PDB entry 7XUE | electron microscopy, 3.17 A resolution | chains R and I of the 8 polymer chains in the assembly

# Chain R
Molecule: nun gene and immunity region (95-nt RNA)
Sequence (95 nucleotides; row label = number of the first residue in the row):
     1 AUAGACGAAC GGCGCGUCUU UAAACCAUGC GUCGGGAGCG CGGCGGGUUC AGGAUGAACG
    61 GCAAUGCUGC UCAUUAGCGA GAAGGCUUUU UUGCU
Disordered / not traced: 1, 75-83
Bound ions: Mg2+: C94, U95 (shared with 3 residues of chain J)
What the authors report for this chain:
  - contacts within the chain: A9/G35, G12/U32, G42/U65, G43/A64, C44/A63

# Chain I
Name: DNA-directed RNA polymerase subunit beta
Source organism: Escherichia coli (strain K12)
Notes: EC 2.7.7.6
UniProt: P0A8V2 (RPOB_ECOLI); residue numbers follow UniProt; this construct covers 1-1342
Chain sequence (1342 residues; numbered 1 to 1342; the number before each row is that of its first residue):
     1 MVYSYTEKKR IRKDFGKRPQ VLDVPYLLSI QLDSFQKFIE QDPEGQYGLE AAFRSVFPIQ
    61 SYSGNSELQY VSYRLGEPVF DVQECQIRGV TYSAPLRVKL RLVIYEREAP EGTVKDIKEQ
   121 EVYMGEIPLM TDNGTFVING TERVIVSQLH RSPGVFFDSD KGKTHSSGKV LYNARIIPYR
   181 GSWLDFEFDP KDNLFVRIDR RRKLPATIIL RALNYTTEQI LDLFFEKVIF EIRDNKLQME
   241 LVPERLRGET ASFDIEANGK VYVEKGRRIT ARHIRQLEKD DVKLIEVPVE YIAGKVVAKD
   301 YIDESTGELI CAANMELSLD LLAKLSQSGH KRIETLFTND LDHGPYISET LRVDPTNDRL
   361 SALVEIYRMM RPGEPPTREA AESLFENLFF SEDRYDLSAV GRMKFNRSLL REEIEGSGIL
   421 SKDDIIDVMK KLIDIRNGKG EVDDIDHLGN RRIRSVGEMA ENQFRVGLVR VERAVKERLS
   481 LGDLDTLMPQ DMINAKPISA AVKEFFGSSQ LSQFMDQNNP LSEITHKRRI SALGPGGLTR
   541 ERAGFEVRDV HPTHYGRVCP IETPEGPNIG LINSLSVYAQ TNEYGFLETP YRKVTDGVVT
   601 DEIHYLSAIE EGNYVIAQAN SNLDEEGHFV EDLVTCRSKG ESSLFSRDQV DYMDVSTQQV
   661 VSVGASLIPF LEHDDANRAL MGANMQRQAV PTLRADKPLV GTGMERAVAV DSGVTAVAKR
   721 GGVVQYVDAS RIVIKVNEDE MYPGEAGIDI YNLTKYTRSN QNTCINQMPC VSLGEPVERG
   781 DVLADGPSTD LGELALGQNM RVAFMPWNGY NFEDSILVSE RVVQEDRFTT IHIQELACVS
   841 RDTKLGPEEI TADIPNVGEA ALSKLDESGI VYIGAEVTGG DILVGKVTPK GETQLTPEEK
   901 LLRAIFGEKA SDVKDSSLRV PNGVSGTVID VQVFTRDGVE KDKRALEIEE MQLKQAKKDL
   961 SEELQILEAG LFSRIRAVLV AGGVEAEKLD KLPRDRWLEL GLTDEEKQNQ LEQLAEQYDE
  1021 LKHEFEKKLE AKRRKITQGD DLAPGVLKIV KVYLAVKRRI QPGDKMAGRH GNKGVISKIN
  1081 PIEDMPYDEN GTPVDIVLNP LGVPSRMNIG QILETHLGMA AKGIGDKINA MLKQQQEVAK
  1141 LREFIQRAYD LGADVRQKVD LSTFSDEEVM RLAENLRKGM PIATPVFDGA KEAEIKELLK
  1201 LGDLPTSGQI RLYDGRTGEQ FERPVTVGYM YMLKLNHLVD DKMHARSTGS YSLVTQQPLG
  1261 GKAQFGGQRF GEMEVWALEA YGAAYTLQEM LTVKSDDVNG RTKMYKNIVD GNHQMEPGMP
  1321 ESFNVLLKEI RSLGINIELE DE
Disordered / not traced: 1
What the authors report for this chain:
  - conformationally variable residues (domain motion): Glu-1006

# Chain R / chain I interface
Contacting residue pairs - 38 pairs, chain R then chain I:
  G11(R) / Gln-894(I)  hydrogen bond to the base
  G12(R) / Glu-892(I)  base contact
  G12(R) / Thr-893(I)  base contact
  G12(R) / Gln-894(I)  sugar contact
  C13(R) / Glu-892(I)  sugar contact
  G14(R) / Glu-892(I)  hydrogen bond to the sugar
  G31(R) / Leu-845(I)  sugar contact
  G31(R) / Glu-892(I)  base contact
  U32(R) / Glu-892(I)  hydrogen bond to the sugar
  C33(R) / Glu-892(I)  sugar contact
  C33(R) / Thr-893(I)  sugar contact
  C33(R) / Gln-894(I)  base contact
  G34(R) / Gln-894(I)  sugar contact
  G84(R) / Ser-1250(I)  sugar contact
  G84(R) / Tyr-1251(I)  sugar contact
  G84(R) / Leu-1253(I)  phosphate contact
  G84(R) / Gln-1256(I)  hydrogen bond to the base
  G85(R) / Leu-1253(I)  phosphate contact
  C86(R) / Ser-1252(I)  hydrogen bond to the phosphate
  U89(R) / Gln-510(I)  phosphate contact
  U90(R) / Gln-510(I)  hydrogen bond to the phosphate
  U90(R) / Gln-513(I)  sugar contact
  U90(R) / Arg-540(I)  salt bridge to the phosphate
  U91(R) / Asp-516(I)  sugar contact
  U91(R) / Arg-529(I)  sugar contact
  U91(R) / Arg-540(I)  salt bridge to the phosphate
  U91(R) / Asn-568(I)  phosphate contact
  U91(R) / Ile-572(I)  phosphate contact
  U92(R) / Pro-564(I)  phosphate contact
  U92(R) / Arg-687(I)  salt bridge to the phosphate
  U92(R) / Gln-688(I)  hydrogen bond to the phosphate
  U92(R) / His-1237(I)  sugar contact
  G93(R) / Gln-688(I)  hydrogen bond to the phosphate
  G93(R) / Lys-1065(I)  hydrogen bond to the phosphate
  G93(R) / His-1237(I)  sugar contact
  C94(R) / Lys-1065(I)  salt bridge to the phosphate
  C94(R) / Lys-1073(I)  salt bridge to the phosphate
  U95(R) / Lys-1073(I)  salt bridge to the phosphate
Interface residues without a listed pair, chain I (26 interface residues in all): Glu-565, Gly-891, Gly-1249, Arg-1301

# Summary
18 residues of chain R face 26 of chain I across their interface; the contacts include 9 hydrogen bonds and 6
salt bridges. Among the polar pairs are G11(R)/Gln-894(I), G84(R)/Gln-1256(I) and G14(R)/Glu-892(I). C94(R)
and U95(R) coordinate Mg2+. From the paper: conformational variability at Glu-1006(I); contacts within the
chain involving A9(R), G35(R) and G12(R) among others.
Here chain R is nun gene and immunity region (95-nt RNA) and chain I is DNA-directed RNA polymerase subunit
beta (Escherichia coli (strain K12)). Entry 7XUE (Cryo-EM structure of HK022 putRNA-associated E.coli RNA
polymerase elongation complex) was determined by electron microscopy, deposited together with 7XUG and 7XUI.
